6M94 - chains A and B of the 3 polymer chains in the assembly; structure by X-ray diffraction, 2.70 A resolution.

== Chain A ==
Protein: F-box/WD repeat-containing protein 1A
From: Homo sapiens
Reference sequence: Q9Y297 (FBW1A_HUMAN); residues 139-569 here correspond to UniProt positions 175-605 (UniProt number = residue number + 36)
Amino-acid sequence (432 residues; each row starts with the number of its first residue):
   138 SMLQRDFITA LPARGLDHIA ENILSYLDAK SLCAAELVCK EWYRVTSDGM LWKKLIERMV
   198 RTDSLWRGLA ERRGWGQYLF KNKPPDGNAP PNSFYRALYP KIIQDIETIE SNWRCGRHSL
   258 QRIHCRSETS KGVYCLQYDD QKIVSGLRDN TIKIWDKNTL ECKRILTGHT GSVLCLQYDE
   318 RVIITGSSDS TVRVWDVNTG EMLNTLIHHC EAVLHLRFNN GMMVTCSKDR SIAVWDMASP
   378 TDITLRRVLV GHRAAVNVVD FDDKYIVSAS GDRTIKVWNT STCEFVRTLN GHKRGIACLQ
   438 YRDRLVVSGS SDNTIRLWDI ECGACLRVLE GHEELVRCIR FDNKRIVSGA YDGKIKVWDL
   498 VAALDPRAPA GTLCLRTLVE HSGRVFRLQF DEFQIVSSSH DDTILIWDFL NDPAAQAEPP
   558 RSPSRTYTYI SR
Disordered / not traced: 218-226, 549-569
Construct notes: expression tag (138)
UniProt features mapped onto this chain:
  - region: D154 to L192 (Required for down-regulation of SNAI1)

== Chain B ==
Protein: S-phase kinase-associated protein 1
From: Homo sapiens
Reference sequence: P63208 (SKP1_HUMAN); aligned to UniProt positions 2-145 over residues 2-145 (the alignment contains insertions or deletions, so no single offset holds)
Amino-acid sequence (144 residues; numbered 2 to 145; the number before each row is that of its first residue):
     2 PSIKLQSSDG EIFEVDVEIA KQSVTIKTML EDLGMDPVPL PNVNAAILKK VIQWCTHHKD
    62 DPPDDIPVWD QEFLKVDQGT LFELILAANY LDIKGLLDVT CKTVANMIKG KTPEEIRKTF
   122 NIKNDFTEEE EAQVRKENQW CEEK
Disordered / not traced: 61-65, 140-145

== How chain A and chain B interact ==
Pairs across the interface (64; chain A residue first):
  S138(A) with D78(B); T81(B)
  M139(A) with D78(B); Q79(B); G80(B), hydrogen bond (backbone-backbone)
  L140(A) with Q79(B), hydrogen bond (backbone-backbone)
  Q141(A) with Q79(B); K119(B); T120(B), hydrogen bond (side chain-backbone); N122(B)
  R142(A) with Q79(B), hydrogen bond (backbone-side chain); F83(B); F121(B)
  D143(A) with I123(B)
  F144(A) with Q79(B); L82(B), hydrophobic; F83(B), hydrophobic; I86(B), hydrophobic; V105(B), hydrophobic; F121(B), hydrophobic
  A147(A) with F83(B), hydrophobic
  L148(A) with F83(B), hydrophobic; L87(B), hydrophobic
  R151(A) with F83(B); L87(B)
  L153(A) with L87(B), hydrophobic; N90(B)
  H155(A) with N90(B), hydrogen bond
  I156(A) with I86(B), hydrophobic; N90(B); C102(B), hydrophobic
  I160(A) with C102(B), hydrophobic; V105(B), hydrophobic; A106(B)
  Y163(A) with A106(B), hydrophobic
  L164(A) with A106(B); I109(B), hydrophobic; K110(B)
  S168(A) with K110(B); G111(B), hydrogen bond (side chain-backbone)
  C170(A) with N139(B)
  A171(A) with K112(B); P114(B)
  E173(A) with F127(B); N139(B)
  L174(A) with P114(B); R118(B), hydrogen bond (backbone-side chain); E132(B); V135(B), hydrophobic; R136(B); N139(B)
  V175(A) with I117(B), hydrophobic; R118(B), hydrogen bond (backbone-side chain); I123(B), hydrophobic
  C176(A) with I123(B), hydrophobic; K124(B); D126(B); F127(B)
  K177(A) with D126(B), hydrogen bond (backbone-side chain); F127(B)
  W179(A) with I109(B), hydrophobic; I117(B), hydrophobic
  Y180(A) with V135(B), hydrophobic
  R233(A) with E138(B), salt bridge
Other interface residues (no listed pair), chain A (32 interface residues in all): I145, L161, D165, A172, E178
Other interface residues (no listed pair), chain B (36 interface residues in all): L98, D99, K103, N125

== In short ==
The interface between chain A and chain B involves 32 residues on one side and 36 on the other; the contacts
include 9 hydrogen bonds and 1 salt bridge. Polar contacts include R233(A)-E138(B), Q141(A)-T120(B) and
R142(A)-Q79(B).
Chain A is F-box/WD repeat-containing protein 1A and chain B is S-phase kinase-associated protein 1, both from
Homo sapiens; the structure, Monophosphorylated pSer33 b-Catenin peptide bound to b-TrCP/Skp1 Complex, was
determined by X-ray diffraction, deposited together with 6M90, 6M91, 6M92 and 6M93.
